1Y5I - chains B and C of the 3 polymer chains in the assembly; structure by X-ray diffraction, 1.90 A resolution.

== Chain B ==
Protein: Respiratory nitrate reductase 1 beta chain
Organism: Escherichia coli
Notes: EC 1.7.99.4
Reference sequence: P11349 (NARH_ECOLI); residues 1-512 here = UniProt positions 1-512
Sequence (512 residues; each row starts with the number of its first residue):
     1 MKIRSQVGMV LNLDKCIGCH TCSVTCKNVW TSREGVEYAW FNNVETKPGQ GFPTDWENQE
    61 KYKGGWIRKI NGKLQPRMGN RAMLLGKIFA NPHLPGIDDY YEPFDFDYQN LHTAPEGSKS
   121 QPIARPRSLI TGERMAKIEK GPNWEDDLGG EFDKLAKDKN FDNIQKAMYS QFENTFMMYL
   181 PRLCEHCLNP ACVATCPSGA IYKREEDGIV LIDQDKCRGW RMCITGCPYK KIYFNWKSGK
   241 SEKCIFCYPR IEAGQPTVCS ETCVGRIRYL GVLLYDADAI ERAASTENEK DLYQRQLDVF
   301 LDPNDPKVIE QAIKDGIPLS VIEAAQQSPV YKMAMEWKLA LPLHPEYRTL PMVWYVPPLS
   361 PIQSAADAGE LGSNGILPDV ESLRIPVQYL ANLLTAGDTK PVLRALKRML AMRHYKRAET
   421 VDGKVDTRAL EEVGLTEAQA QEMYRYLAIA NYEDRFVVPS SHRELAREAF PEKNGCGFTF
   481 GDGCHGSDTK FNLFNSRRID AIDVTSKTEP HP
Not modelled in the structure: 510-512
Metal / ion sites: 4Fe-4S cluster Fe site 1: Cys16, Cys19, Cys22, Cys263; 4Fe-4S cluster Fe site 2: Cys26, Cys244, Cys247, Cys259; 4Fe-4S cluster Fe site 3: Cys184, Cys187, Cys192, Cys227; 3Fe-4S cluster Fe: Cys196, Cys217, Cys223
Residues lining bound ligands:
  - 3Fe-4S cluster (F3S): Thr195, Cys196, Pro197, Ser198, Ala200, Ile201, Ile212, Cys217, Arg218, Gly219, Trp220, Arg221, Met222, Cys223, Ser241
  - heme (HEM): Ile88, Phe89, Trp220, Arg221
  - 4Fe-4S cluster (SF4), molecule 1: Cys16, Ile17, Gly18, Cys19, His20, Thr21, Cys22, Val44, Pro181, Thr262, Cys263, Val264, Gly265, Ile267, Arg268
  - 4Fe-4S cluster (SF4), molecule 2: Cys26, Trp30, Phe41, Asn42, Leu183, Cys244, Ile245, Phe246, Cys247, Thr257, Val258, Cys259
  - 4Fe-4S cluster (SF4), molecule 3: Cys184, Glu185, His186, Cys187, Pro190, Ala191, Cys192, Val210, Cys227, Pro228, Tyr229, Ile232, Lys243
Curated features (UniProtKB/Swiss-Prot):
  - binding site ([4Fe-4S] cluster): Cys16, Cys19, Cys22, Cys26, Cys184, Cys187, Cys192, Cys227, Cys244, Cys247, Cys259, Cys263
  - binding site ([3Fe-4S] cluster): Cys196, Cys217, Cys223

== Chain C ==
Protein: Respiratory nitrate reductase 1 gamma chain
Organism: Escherichia coli
Notes: EC 1.7.99.4
Reference sequence: P11350 (NARI_ECOLI); residues 1-225 here = UniProt positions 1-225
Sequence (225 residues; row label = number of the first residue in the row):
     1 MQFLNMFFFD IYPYIAGAVF LIGSWLRYDY GQYTWRAASS QMLDRKGMNL ASNLFHIGIL
    61 GIFVGHFFGM LTPHWMYEAW LPIEVAQKMA MFAGGASGVL CLIGGVLLLK RRLFSPRVRA
   121 TTTGADILIL SLLVIQCALG LLTIPFSAQH MDGSEMMKLV GWAQSVVTFH GGASQHLDGV
   181 AFIFRLHLVL GMTLFLLFPF SRLIHIWSVP VEYLTRKYQL VRARH
Not modelled in the structure: 73-80
Differences from the reference sequence: modified residue (1); engineered mutation Ala86 (Lys in P11350)
Modified positions: Met1 (n-formylmethionine; FME)
Metal / ion sites: heme Fe site 1: His56, His205; heme Fe site 2: His66, His187
Residues lining bound ligands:
  - phosphatidyl glycerol (AGA; (1S)-2-{[{[(2S)-2,3-dihydroxypropyl]oxy}(hydroxy)phosphoryl]oxy}-1-[(pentanoyloxy)methyl]ethyl octanoate): Leu21, Ser24, Trp25, Tyr28, Trp35, Trp207, Ser208
  - heme (HEM), molecule 1: Ala37, Ser39, Ser40, Gln41, Met48, Ser52, Phe55, His56, Ile59, Leu60, Leu108, Arg111, Arg112, Leu130, Leu133, Arg202, Leu203, His205, Ile206, Val209, Pro210
  - heme (HEM), molecule 2: Ile59, Ile62, His66, Met70, Gln87, Ala90, Gly94, Gly95, Gly98, Leu133, Gln136, Cys137, Gly140, Leu141, Thr143, Ile144, Ser147, Met156, Leu159, Trp162, Phe184, His187, Leu188, Gly191, Met192, Leu194, Phe195
Curated features (UniProtKB/Swiss-Prot):
  - binding site (heme b): His56, His66, His187, His205
  - modified residue: Met1 (N-formylmethionine)

== Interface between chain B and chain C ==
Residue-residue contacts (112; chain B residue first):
  Arg4(B) - Val221(C)
  Tyr38(B) - Met42(C)
  Trp66(B) - Tyr218(C)  hydrophobic
  Trp66(B) - Gln219(C)
  Pro76(B) - Tyr218(C)
  Asn80(B) - Tyr218(C)
  Arg81(B) - Tyr213(C)
  Arg81(B) - Leu214(C)
  Arg81(B) - Arg216(C)  hydrogen bond (side chain-backbone)
  Arg81(B) - Tyr218(C)  hydrogen bond
  Ala82(B) - Leu214(C)
  Leu84(B) - Tyr213(C)
  Leu85(B) - Pro210(C)  hydrophobic
  Leu85(B) - Tyr213(C)  hydrophobic
  Leu85(B) - Leu214(C)  hydrophobic
  Ile88(B) - Pro210(C)  hydrophobic
  Phe89(B) - Ser52(C)  hydrogen bond (backbone-side chain)
  Phe89(B) - Asn53(C)
  Phe89(B) - His56(C)
  Phe89(B) - Leu60(C)  hydrophobic
  Ala90(B) - Gln41(C)
  Ala90(B) - Met48(C)
  Ala90(B) - Asn49(C)
  Ala90(B) - Asn53(C)
  Asn91(B) - Gln41(C)  hydrogen bond (backbone-side chain)
  Pro92(B) - Asn49(C)
  Leu94(B) - Gln41(C)
  Leu94(B) - Met42(C)
  Leu94(B) - Arg45(C)  hydrogen bond (backbone-side chain)
  Pro95(B) - Met42(C)
  Gly96(B) - Met42(C)
  Gly96(B) - Arg45(C)
  Ile97(B) - Met42(C)  hydrogen bond (backbone-backbone)
  Ile97(B) - Leu43(C)
  Ile97(B) - Arg117(C)
  Asp98(B) - Arg117(C)  salt bridge
  Asp99(B) - Arg45(C)  salt bridge
  Glu102(B) - Arg117(C)  salt bridge
  Ile130(B) - Leu43(C)  hydrophobic
  Ile130(B) - Arg117(C)
  Ile130(B) - Ala120(C)
  Ile130(B) - Thr121(C)
  Thr131(B) - Arg117(C)
  Thr131(B) - Ala120(C)
  Asn189(B) - Gln219(C)  hydrogen bond
  Pro190(B) - Gln219(C)  hydrogen bond (backbone-side chain)
  Val193(B) - Arg216(C)  hydrogen bond (backbone-side chain)
  Val193(B) - Tyr218(C)
  Val193(B) - Gln219(C)
  Val193(B) - Leu220(C)
  Ala194(B) - Tyr213(C)  hydrogen bond (backbone-side chain)
  Ala194(B) - Arg216(C)
  Ala194(B) - Tyr218(C)
  Thr195(B) - Tyr213(C)
  Cys196(B) - Tyr213(C)
  Cys196(B) - Arg216(C)  hydrogen bond (backbone-side chain)
  Pro197(B) - Pro210(C)  hydrophobic
  Pro197(B) - Tyr213(C)
  Ser198(B) - Glu212(C)
  Gly199(B) - Arg216(C)
  Gly199(B) - Leu220(C)
  Ile201(B) - Leu220(C)
  Tyr202(B) - Leu220(C)
  Tyr202(B) - Arg222(C)
  Lys203(B) - Leu220(C)  hydrogen bond (backbone-backbone)
  Lys203(B) - Val221(C)
  Lys203(B) - Arg222(C)  hydrogen bond (backbone-backbone)
  Arg204(B) - Arg222(C)
  Glu205(B) - Val221(C)
  Glu205(B) - Arg222(C)  hydrogen bond (backbone-backbone)
  Glu205(B) - Ala223(C)
  Glu206(B) - Arg224(C)
  Asp213(B) - Arg222(C)  salt bridge
  Gln214(B) - Tyr33(C)
  Asp215(B) - Gln32(C)
  Lys216(B) - Tyr28(C)  hydrogen bond
  Lys216(B) - Gln32(C)
  Cys217(B) - Trp35(C)
  Arg218(B) - Tyr28(C)
  Arg218(B) - Gln32(C)  hydrogen bond
  Arg218(B) - Trp35(C)  hydrogen bond (side chain-backbone)
  Arg218(B) - Arg36(C)
  Arg218(B) - Ala37(C)  hydrogen bond (backbone-backbone)
  Arg218(B) - Ser208(C)  hydrogen bond
  Gly219(B) - Ala37(C)
  Trp220(B) - Ala37(C)  hydrophobic
  Trp220(B) - His205(C)
  Trp220(B) - Ser208(C)
  Trp220(B) - Pro210(C)
  Arg221(B) - Ser39(C)
  Arg221(B) - Gln41(C)  hydrogen bond
  Phe234(B) - Ser39(C)
  Trp236(B) - Met42(C)  hydrophobic
  Trp236(B) - Thr121(C)
  Ser238(B) - Tyr33(C)
  Ser238(B) - Arg36(C)  hydrogen bond (backbone-side chain)
  Gly239(B) - Arg36(C)
  Lys240(B) - Gln32(C)  hydrogen bond (side chain-backbone)
  Lys240(B) - Tyr33(C)
  Lys240(B) - Trp35(C)
  Pro318(B) - Arg224(C)
  Ser461(B) - Arg224(C)  hydrogen bond (backbone-side chain)
  His462(B) - Arg224(C)  hydrogen bond (backbone-side chain)
  Arg467(B) - His225(C)  hydrogen bond (side chain-backbone)
  Gly483(B) - Tyr30(C)
  Asp488(B) - His225(C)  salt bridge
  Asn492(B) - Tyr30(C)
  Leu493(B) - Trp25(C)
  Leu493(B) - Leu26(C)  hydrophobic
  Leu493(B) - Tyr30(C)
  Phe494(B) - Leu26(C)  hydrophobic
  Phe494(B) - Tyr30(C)  hydrogen bond (backbone-side chain)
Also at the interface, not in a pair above, chain B (70 interface residues in all): Leu74, Gly79, Tyr100, Ala200, Asn235, Glu242, Leu465, Ala466, Phe491
Also at the interface, not in a pair above, chain C (44 interface residues in all): Asp29, Ala38, Ile57, Pro116, Val209, Lys217

== Summary ==
The interface between chain B and chain C involves 70 residues on one side and 44 on the other, with 26
hydrogen bonds and 5 salt bridges. Polar pairs include Asp98(B)-Arg117(C), Asp99(B)-Arg45(C) and
Glu102(B)-Arg117(C). One heme molecule is bound between chain B and chain C.
Here chain B is Respiratory nitrate reductase 1 beta chain and chain C is Respiratory nitrate reductase 1
gamma chain, both from Escherichia coli. Entry 1Y5I (The crystal structure of the NarGHI mutant NarI-K86A) was
determined by X-ray diffraction, deposited together with 1Y4Z, 1Y5L and 1Y5N.
